4UX8 - chains D and F of the 6 polymer chains in the assembly; structure by electron microscopy, 24.00 A resolution (very low resolution: no residue pairs are listed; an interface is given only as per-side residue counts).

Chain D (and F):
Name: Glial cell line-derived neurotrophic factor
From: Homo sapiens
Notes: fragment: mature; chain F of this document is another copy of the same molecule, construct and numbering; everything in this record applies to it too
Reference sequence: P39905 (GDNF_HUMAN); residues 1-134 here correspond to UniProt positions 78-211 (UniProt number = residue number + 77)
Sequence (134 residues; each row starts with the number of its first residue):
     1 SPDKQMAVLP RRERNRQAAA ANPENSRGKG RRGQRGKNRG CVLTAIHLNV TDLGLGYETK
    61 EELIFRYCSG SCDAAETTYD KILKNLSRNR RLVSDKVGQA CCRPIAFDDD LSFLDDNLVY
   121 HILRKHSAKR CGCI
Unresolved in the structure: 1-41
Disulfides: Cys68-Cys131, Cys72-Cys133
Covalently attached groups: N-acetylglucosamine (NAG) linked to Asn49
UniProt features mapped onto this chain:
  - glycosylation (N-linked (GlcNAc...) asparagine): Asn49, Asn85

Interface between chain D and chain F:
At this resolution (24 A) residue pairs are not listed: 39 residues of chain D and 39 of chain F lie at the interface.
Cross-chain cystine bridges: Cys101(D)-Cys101(F)

Overview:
Chain D and chain F each contribute 39 residues to their interface. N-acetylglucosamine is covalently linked
to Asn49(D).
Both chains are Glial cell line-derived neurotrophic factor (Homo sapiens). Entry 4UX8 (RET recognition of
GDNF-GFRalpha1 ligand by a composite binding site promotes membrane-proximal self-association) was determined
by electron microscopy.
